PDB entry 2QYM | X-ray diffraction, 1.90 A resolution | chain A

# Chain A
Protein: Phosphodiesterase 4C
Organism: Homo sapiens
Notes: fragment: The catalytic domain of PDE4C2 with residues 200-558
UniProt: Q7KYS4 (Q7KYS4_HUMAN); residue numbers follow UniProt; this construct covers 200-557
Chain sequence (358 residues; row label = number of the first residue in the row):
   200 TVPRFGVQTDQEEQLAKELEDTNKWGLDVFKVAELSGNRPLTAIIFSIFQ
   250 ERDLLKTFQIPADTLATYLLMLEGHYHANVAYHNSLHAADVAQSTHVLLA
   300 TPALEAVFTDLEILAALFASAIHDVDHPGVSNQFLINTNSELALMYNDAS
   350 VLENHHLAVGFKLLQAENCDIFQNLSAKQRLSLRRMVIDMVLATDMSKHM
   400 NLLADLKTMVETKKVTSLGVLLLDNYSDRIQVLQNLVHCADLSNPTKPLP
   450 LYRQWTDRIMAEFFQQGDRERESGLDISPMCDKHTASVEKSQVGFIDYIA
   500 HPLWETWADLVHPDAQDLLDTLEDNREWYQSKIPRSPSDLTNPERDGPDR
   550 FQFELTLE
Unresolved in the structure: 200, 333-345, 466-490, 530-557
Sequence notes: conflict R238 (Gln in Q7KYS4)
Bound ions: Zn2+: H286, H322, D323, D440; Mg2+ near D323 (its only coordinating residue here)
From the paper describing this entry:
  - conformationally variable residues (order/disorder transition, side-chain flip): F333 to Y345, F462, Q465 to S490

# Overview
H286, H322, D323 and D440 coordinate Zn2+. The paper reports conformational variability at F333, F462 and
Q465.
Chain A is Phosphodiesterase 4C (Homo sapiens); the structure, crystal structure of unliganded PDE4C2, was
determined by X-ray diffraction together with 2QYK, 2QYL and 2QYN from the same study.
